7KAN - chains E and F of the 6 polymer chains in the assembly; structure by electron microscopy, 3.70 A resolution.

== Chain E ==
Name: Protein transport protein Sec66/Sec71
Source organism: Thermomyces lanuginosus
Sequence (243 residues; each row starts with the number of its first residue):
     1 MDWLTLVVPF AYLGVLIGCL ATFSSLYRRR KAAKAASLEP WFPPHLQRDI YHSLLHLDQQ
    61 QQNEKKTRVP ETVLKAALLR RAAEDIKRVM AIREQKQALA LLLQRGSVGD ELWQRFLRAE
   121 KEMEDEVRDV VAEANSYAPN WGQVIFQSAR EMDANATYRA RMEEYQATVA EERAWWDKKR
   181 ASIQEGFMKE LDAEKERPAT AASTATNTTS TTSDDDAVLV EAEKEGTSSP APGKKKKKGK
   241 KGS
Disordered / not traced: 1-2, 62-67, 181-243

== Chain F ==
Name: Protein transport protein Sec72
Source organism: Thermomyces lanuginosus
Sequence (214 residues; each row starts with the number of its first residue):
     1 MSSDLDTYTH YPLHLDPSSK AVSLATTEGQ TPAQTEAVEA ELQQLNALHR SLISLDPPNV
    61 PPPPLPINPK RSAQITKLKE TANTAYKRGN HGEAVRLYSY AIEMAAGRPG WEPVNLAREE
   121 LSGLYANRAQ AHMAQQMWPE GWVDAKCSVE SKPVGNAKGW WRGGKCLVEM GRYDEARAWI
   181 EQALGIEGPA SDGGKELAAL LEEIKAGSQR RQGS
Disordered / not traced: 1-6, 28, 188-190, 205-214

== Interface between chain E and chain F ==
Residue-residue contacts - 61 pairs, chain E then chain F:
  Leu46(E) with Val38(F), hydrophobic
  Gln47(E) with Glu41(F), hydrogen bond
  Asp49(E) with Thr9(F)
  Ile50(E) with Glu41(F)
  His52(E) with Tyr8(F)
  Ser53(E) with Tyr11(F), hydrogen bond (side chain-backbone)
  Leu54(E) with Leu13(F), hydrophobic; Val22(F), hydrophobic
  His56(E) with Tyr8(F), hydrogen bond; His10(F)
  Leu57(E) with Leu13(F); His14(F)
  Arg68(E) with Leu15(F)
  Val69(E) with Leu15(F), hydrophobic
  Pro70(E) with Leu15(F); Lys20(F)
  Thr72(E) with His49(F), hydrogen bond; Asn59(F)
  Val73(E) with His49(F)
  Lys75(E) with Asn59(F)
  Ala76(E) with Leu45(F); Leu48(F); His49(F); Leu52(F), hydrophobic
  Ala77(E) with Leu45(F)
  Leu79(E) with Leu52(F), hydrophobic
  Arg80(E) with Glu41(F), salt bridge; Gln44(F), hydrogen bond; Leu48(F)
  Ala138(E) with Val60(F), hydrophobic
  Trp141(E) with Val60(F)
  Val144(E) with Pro63(F), hydrophobic
  Ser148(E) with Pro61(F)
  Glu151(E) with Gly110(F); Trp111(F); Glu112(F); Pro113(F); Val114(F), hydrogen bond (side chain-backbone)
  Met152(E) with Gly110(F)
  Asn155(E) with Pro109(F); Gly110(F)
  Tyr158(E) with Arg118(F); Leu121(F); Ser151(F)
  Arg159(E) with Ala106(F), hydrogen bond (side chain-backbone)
  Arg161(E) with Glu150(F), salt bridge
  Met162(E) with Tyr125(F), hydrophobic; Cys147(F), hydrogen bond
  Tyr165(E) with Val143(F); Cys147(F), hydrophobic; Glu150(F)
  Gln166(E) with Arg128(F); Asp144(F)
  Val169(E) with Glu140(F)
  Glu172(E) with Pro139(F)
  Arg173(E) with Pro139(F); Glu140(F), salt bridge
  Trp175(E) with Met170(F), hydrophobic
  Trp176(E) with Trp138(F); Pro139(F), hydrophobic; Met170(F), hydrophobic
Also at the interface, not in a pair above, chain E (38 interface residues in all): Gln147
Also at the interface, not in a pair above, chain F (45 interface residues in all): Pro12, Ala37, Pro64, Arg108, Met137

== Overview ==
38 residues of chain E face 45 of chain F across their interface, with 8 hydrogen bonds and 3 salt bridges.
Among the polar pairs are Arg80(E)-Glu41(F), Arg161(E)-Glu150(F) and Arg173(E)-Glu140(F).
Chain E is Protein transport protein Sec66/Sec71 and chain F is Protein transport protein Sec72, both from
Thermomyces lanuginosus; the structure, Cryo-EM structure of the Sec complex from T. lanuginosus,
Sec62-lacking mutant (Delta Sec62), was determined by electron microscopy together with 7KAH, 7KAI, 7KAJ,
7KAK, 7KAL, 7KAM and 8 further entries from the same study.
